8F29 - chains Z and 6 of the 27 polymer chains in the assembly; structure by electron microscopy, 4.00 A resolution.

== Chain Z ==
Molecule: ATP synthase subunit 4, mitochondrial
Organism: Saccharomyces cerevisiae
Reference sequence: P05626 (ATPF_YEAST); residues 53-207 here correspond to UniProt positions 88-242 (UniProt number = residue number + 35)
Chain sequence (155 residues; row label = number of the first residue in the row):
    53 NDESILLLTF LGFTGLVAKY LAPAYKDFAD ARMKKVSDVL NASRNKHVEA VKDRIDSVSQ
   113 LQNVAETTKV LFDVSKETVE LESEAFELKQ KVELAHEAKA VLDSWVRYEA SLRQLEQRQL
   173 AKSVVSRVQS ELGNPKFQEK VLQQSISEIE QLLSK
Sequence notes: conflict Val177 (Ile212 in P05626)
Swiss-Prot annotation at these positions:
  - modified residue: Ser109 (Phosphoserine)

== Chain 6 ==
Molecule: ATP synthase subunit H, mitochondrial
Organism: Saccharomyces cerevisiae
Reference sequence: Q12349 (ATP14_YEAST); residues 4-92 here correspond to UniProt positions 36-124 (UniProt number = residue number + 32)
Chain sequence (89 residues; each row starts with the number of its first residue):
     4 QDLYLRELKD TKLAPSTLQD AEGNVKPWNP PQKPNLPELE LQGPEALKAY TEQNVETAHV
    64 AKESEEGESE PIEEDWLVLD DAEETKESH

== Interface between chain Z and chain 6 ==
Residue-residue contacts (40):
  Glu132(Z) - Glu68(6)
  Glu132(Z) - Glu69(6)
  Glu134(Z) - Ser67(6)
  Ser135(Z) - Ser67(6)
  Phe138(Z) - Ala64(6)  hydrophobic
  Leu146(Z) - Glu59(6)
  Glu149(Z) - Gln56(6)
  Val153(Z) - Lys51(6)
  Val153(Z) - Gln56(6)
  Val153(Z) - Asn57(6)
  Val153(Z) - Glu59(6)
  Ser156(Z) - Lys51(6)
  Trp157(Z) - Leu44(6)  hydrophobic
  Trp157(Z) - Lys51(6)
  Arg159(Z) - Pro47(6)
  Arg159(Z) - Leu50(6)
  Tyr160(Z) - Leu39(6)  hydrogen bond (side chain-backbone)
  Tyr160(Z) - Glu43(6)  hydrogen bond (side chain-backbone)
  Tyr160(Z) - Leu44(6)
  Tyr160(Z) - Pro47(6)
  Leu164(Z) - Leu39(6)  hydrophobic
  Glu168(Z) - Gln22(6)
  Gln171(Z) - Trp31(6)
  Gln171(Z) - Gln35(6)  hydrogen bond
  Leu172(Z) - Pro18(6)  hydrophobic
  Leu172(Z) - Leu21(6)  hydrophobic
  Val176(Z) - Glu10(6)
  Arg179(Z) - Arg9(6)  hydrogen bond (backbone-side chain)
  Arg179(Z) - Lys12(6)
  Arg179(Z) - Asp13(6)  salt bridge
  Arg179(Z) - Leu16(6)
  Arg179(Z) - Ala17(6)
  Arg179(Z) - Lys29(6)
  Val180(Z) - Arg9(6)
  Glu183(Z) - Arg9(6)
  Glu183(Z) - Lys12(6)  salt bridge
  Lys188(Z) - Asp5(6)  salt bridge
  Lys192(Z) - Asp5(6)
  Gln195(Z) - Gln4(6)
  Gln195(Z) - Asp5(6)
Interface residues without a listed pair, chain Z (27 interface residues in all): Gln142, Ala150, Ala152, Ser175, Ser178
Interface residues without a listed pair, chain 6 (32 interface residues in all): Pro30, Thr60, His62, Lys65, Gly70

== Summary ==
Chain Z and chain 6 form an interface of 27 and 32 residues respectively; the contacts include 4 hydrogen
bonds and 3 salt bridges. Polar contacts include Arg179(Z)-Asp13(6), Glu183(Z)-Lys12(6) and Lys188(Z)-Asp5(6).
Here chain Z is ATP synthase subunit 4, mitochondrial and chain 6 is ATP synthase subunit H, mitochondrial,
both from Saccharomyces cerevisiae. Entry 8F29 (Yeast ATP synthase in conformation-1 at pH 6) was determined
by electron microscopy (same publication as 8F39, 8FKJ and 8FL8).
